9D6L - chains C and A of the 3 polymer chains in the assembly; structure by electron microscopy, 3.10 A resolution.

[Chain C]
Name: Protein transport protein Sec61 subunit beta
Source organism: Homo sapiens
UniProtKB: P60468 (SC61B_HUMAN); numbering as in UniProt (aligned over 1-96)
Chain sequence (96 residues; row label = number of the first residue in the row):
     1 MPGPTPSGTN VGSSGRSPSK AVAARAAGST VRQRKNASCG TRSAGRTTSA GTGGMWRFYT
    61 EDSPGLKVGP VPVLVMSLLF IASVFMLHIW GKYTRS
Unresolved in the structure: 1-64, 96
UniProt features mapped onto this chain:
  - modified residue: Pro2 (N-acetylproline), Ser7 (Phosphoserine), Thr9 (Phosphothreonine), Ser13 (Phosphoserine), Ser14 (Phosphoserine), Ser17 (Phosphoserine)
  - lipidation: Cys39 (S-palmitoyl cysteine)
  - mutagenesis: Cys39 (C39S: Abolishes S-acylation)

[Chain A]
Name: Protein transport protein Sec61 subunit alpha isoform 1
Source organism: Homo sapiens
UniProtKB: P61619 (S61A1_HUMAN); residue numbers follow UniProt; this construct covers 1-476
Chain sequence (476 residues; numbered 1 to 476; the number before each row is that of its first residue):
     1 MAIKFLEVIK PFCVILPEIQ KPERKIQFKE KVLWTAITLF IFLVCCQIPL FGIMSSDSAD
    61 PFYWMRVILA SNRGTLMELG ISPIVTSGLI MQLLAGAKII EVGDTPKDRA LFNGAQKLFG
   121 MIITIGQSIV YVMTGMYGDP SEMGAGICLL ITIQLFVAGL IVLLLDELLQ KGYGLGSGIS
   181 LFIATNICET IVWKAFSPTT VNTGRGMEFE GAIIALFHLL ATRTDKVRAL REAFYRQNLP
   241 NLMNLIATIF VFAVVIYFQG FRYELPIRST KVRGQIGIYP IKLFYTSNIP IILQSALVSN
   301 LYVISQMLSA RFSGNLLVSL LGTWSDTSSG GPARAYPVGG LCYYLSPPES FGSVLEDPVH
   361 AVVYIVFMLG SCAFFSKTWI EVSGSSPRDI AKQFKDQGMV INGKRETSIY RELKKIIPTA
   421 AAFGGLCIGA LSVLADFLGA IGSGTGILLA VTIIYQYFEI FVKEQSEVGS MGALLF
Unresolved in the structure: 1-5, 102-106, 326-334, 468-476
Differences from the reference sequence: conflict Tyr263 (Val in P61619), Pro387 (Ala in P61619), Arg388 (Lys in P61619), Ile390 (Val in P61619), Asp396 (Glu in P61619), Gly398 (Gln in P61619), Lys414 (Asn in P61619), Lys415 (Arg in P61619), Ile416 (Tyr in P61619); engineered mutation Glu264 (Asp in P61619), Arg268 (Lys in P61619), Thr270 (Ala in P61619), Lys271 (Arg in P61619), Val272 (Tyr in P61619), Ile276 (Tyr in P61619), Gly277 (Asn in P61619), Ile278 (Thr in P61619), Phe394 (Leu in P61619), Ile401 (Met in P61619), Asn402 (Arg in P61619), Lys404 (His in P61619), Ile409 (Met in P61619), Tyr410 (Val in P61619), Arg411 (His in P61619)
Ligand contacts: A1A2B (4-{(3S)-9-(cyclohexylmethyl)-5-[(3R,5R)-4-(3-fluoro-5-methoxyphenyl)-3,5-dimethylpiperazine-1-sulfonyl]-3-methyl-1,5,9-triazacyclododecane-1-sulfonyl}-N,N-dimethylaniline): Pro61, Phe62, Met65, Ile68, Leu69, Ile81, Ser82, Val85, Thr86, Leu89, Ile90, Gln127, Val130, Tyr131, Thr134, Ile179, Ile183, Ile292, Ala296, Asn300, Val303, Ile304, Met307, Leu308
UniProt features mapped onto this chain:
  - natural variant: Val67 (V67G: In ADTKD5), Val85 (V85D: In CVID15), Gln92 (Q92R: In SCN11), Thr185 (T185A: In ADTKD5), Glu381 to Phe476 (deletion: In CVID15)
  - mutagenesis: Tyr344 (Y344H: Reduces cotranslational translocation of APLN precursor/preproapelin)

[Chain C / chain A interface]
Contacting residue pairs - 35 pairs, chain C then chain A:
  Gly65(C) with Val14(A)
  Leu66(C) with Val14(A); Pro17(A); Glu18(A), hydrogen bond (backbone-backbone)
  Lys67(C) with Glu18(A); Gln20(A)
  Val68(C) with Glu18(A), hydrogen bond (backbone-backbone); Ile19(A); Gln20(A), hydrogen bond (backbone-backbone)
  Pro70(C) with Trp34(A), hydrophobic; Leu168(A), hydrophobic; Tyr173(A)
  Val73(C) with Ile19(A), hydrophobic; Leu164(A), hydrophobic
  Leu74(C) with Ile37(A), hydrophobic; Ile41(A), hydrophobic
  Ser77(C) with Ile41(A); Ile161(A)
  Phe80(C) with Leu76(A), hydrophobic; Gln154(A); Val157(A), hydrophobic; Ile161(A), hydrophobic
  Ile81(C) with Val44(A), hydrophobic; Cys45(A), hydrophobic; Ile48(A), hydrophobic
  Val84(C) with Ile48(A), hydrophobic; Pro49(A); Leu76(A), hydrophobic; Gln154(A)
  Phe85(C) with Ile48(A), hydrophobic
  Leu87(C) with Phe51(A)
  His88(C) with Pro49(A), hydrogen bond (side chain-backbone); Leu50(A), hydrogen bond (side chain-backbone); Phe51(A)
  Trp90(C) with Phe51(A), hydrophobic
Other interface residues (no listed pair), chain C (17 interface residues in all): Val71, Met76
Other interface residues (no listed pair), chain A (25 interface residues in all): Ile15, Leu16, Ala158, Leu165

[In short]
Chain C and chain A form an interface of 17 and 25 residues respectively; the contacts include 5 hydrogen
bonds. Polar contacts include His88(C)-Pro49(A), His88(C)-Leu50(A) and Leu66(C)-Glu18(A). Bound to chain A:
compound A1A2B.
Chain C is Protein transport protein Sec61 subunit beta and chain A is Protein transport protein Sec61 subunit
alpha isoform 1, both from Homo sapiens; the structure, Human Sec61 complex inhibited by KZR-261, was
determined by electron microscopy (same publication as 9HZ5).
